6LRS - chains T and S of the 12 polymer chains in the assembly; structure by electron microscopy, 3.37 A resolution.

# Chain T (and S)
Name: Ribulose bisphosphate carboxylase small chain
Source organism: Nostoc sp. (strain PCC 7120 / SAG 25.82 / UTEX 2576)
Notes: EC 4.1.1.39; chain S of this document is another copy of the same molecule, construct and numbering; everything in this record applies to it too
UniProt: P06514 (RBS_NOSS1); residues 1-109 here = UniProt positions 1-109
Chain sequence (109 residues; numbered 1 to 109; the number before each row is that of its first residue):
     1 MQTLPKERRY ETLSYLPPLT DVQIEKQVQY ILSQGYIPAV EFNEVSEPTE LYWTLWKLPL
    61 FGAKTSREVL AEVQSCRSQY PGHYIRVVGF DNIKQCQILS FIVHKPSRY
Disordered / not traced: 107-109

# Interface between chain T and chain S
Contacting residue pairs - 11 pairs, chain T then chain S:
  F42(T) with K6(S)
  N43(T) with K6(S)
  E44(T) with K6(S)
  W56(T) with T3(S)
  K57(T) with M1(S)
  Q79(T) with Q2(S); T3(S), hydrogen bond
  Y80(T) with L4(S), hydrogen bond (side chain-backbone); P5(S); K6(S), hydrogen bond (side chain-backbone)
  H83(T) with K6(S), hydrogen bond
Also at the interface, not in a pair above, chain T (9 interface residues in all): L58

# Overview
9 residues of chain T face 6 of chain S across their interface; the contacts include 4 hydrogen bonds. Polar
contacts include Q79(T)-T3(S), Y80(T)-L4(S) and Y80(T)-K6(S).
Chain T and chain S are both Ribulose bisphosphate carboxylase small chain (Nostoc sp. (strain PCC 7120 / SAG
25.82 / UTEX 2576)); the structure, Cryo-EM structure of RbcL8-RbcS4 from Anabaena sp. PCC 7120, was
determined by electron microscopy together with 6KKM and 6LRR from the same study.
